Entry 8OVW (electron microscopy, 3.40 A resolution); this record covers chains H and I of the 17 polymer chains in the assembly.

[Chain H]
Protein: Inner kinetochore subunit MCM16
From: Saccharomyces cerevisiae
UniProt: Q12262 (CENPH_YEAST); numbering as in UniProt (aligned over 1-181)
Sequence (181 residues; numbered 1 to 181; the number before each row is that of its first residue):
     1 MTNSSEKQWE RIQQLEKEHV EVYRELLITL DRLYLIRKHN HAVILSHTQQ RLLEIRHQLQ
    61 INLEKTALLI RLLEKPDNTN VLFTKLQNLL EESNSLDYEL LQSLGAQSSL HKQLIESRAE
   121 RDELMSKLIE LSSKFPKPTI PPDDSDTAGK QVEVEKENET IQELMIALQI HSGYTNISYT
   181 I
Unresolved in the structure: 1-3, 140-146

[Chain I]
Protein: Inner kinetochore subunit CTF3
From: Saccharomyces cerevisiae
UniProt: Q12748 (CENPI_YEAST); numbering as in UniProt (aligned over 1-733)
Sequence (733 residues; each row starts with the number of its first residue):
     1 MSLILDDIIL SLTNANERTP PQALKTTLSL LYEKSKQYGL SSPQLQALVR LLCETSIIDT
    61 VTKVYIVENC FLPDGYLTKE LLLEIINHLG TPTVFSRYRI QTPPVLQSAL CKWLVHVYFL
   121 FPVHSEREHN ISSSIWLHLW QFSFLQKWIT PLVIWQATTP VDVKPWKLSI IKRCAMHPGY
   181 RDAPGSATLI LQRFQCLVGA SSQITESIIT INCNRKTLKS HRNLKLDAHF LSILKRILSR
   241 AHPANFPADT VQNTIDMYLS EIHQLGADSI YPLRLQSLPE YVPSDSTVSL WDVTSLEQLA
   301 QNWPQLHIPN DVDYMMKPSL NSNVLLPRKV MSRDSLKHLY SSIILIKNSR DESSSPYEWC
   361 IWQLKRCFAH QIETPQEVIP IIISVSSMDN KLSSRIIQTF CNLKYLKLDE LTLKKVCGGI
   421 LPLWKPELIS GTREFFVKFM ASIFMWSTRD GHDNNCTFSE TCFYVLQMIT NWVLDDKLIA
   481 LGLTLLHDMQ SLLTLDKIFN NATSNRFSTM AFISSLDILT QLSKQTKSDY AIQYLIVGPD
   541 IMNKVFSSDD PLLLSAACRY LVATKNKLMQ YPSTNKFVRM QNQYIMDLTN YLYRNKVLSS
   601 KSLFGVSPDF FKQILENLYI PTADFKNAKF FTITGIPALS YICIIILRRL ETAENTKIKF
   661 TSGIINEETF NNFFRVHHDE IGQHGWIKGV NNIHDLRVKI LMHLSNTANP YRDIAAFLFT
   721 YLKSLSKYSV QNS
Unresolved in the structure: 1, 14-24, 118-129, 268-284, 319-327, 730-733
Swiss-Prot annotation at these positions:
  - modified residue: Ser-2 (N-acetylserine)

[Chain H / chain I interface]
Residue-residue contacts (120):
  Arg-24(H) with Asn-500(I), hydrogen bond; Asn-501(I); Ala-502(I)
  His-47(H) with Asp-540(I), salt bridge
  Arg-51(H) with Ser-491(I); Thr-494(I), hydrogen bond; Leu-495(I); Asp-540(I), hydrogen bond (side chain-backbone); Ile-541(I); Lys-544(I)
  Glu-54(H) with Asp-496(I); Lys-544(I), salt bridge
  Ile-55(H) with Asp-540(I); Asn-543(I); Lys-544(I)
  Arg-56(H) with Phe-610(I)
  Gln-58(H) with Asn-501(I), hydrogen bond (backbone-side chain); Lys-544(I); Ser-547(I), hydrogen bond; Ser-548(I)
  Leu-59(H) with Val-606(I), hydrophobic; Phe-610(I), hydrophobic
  Ile-61(H) with Asn-501(I)
  Asn-62(H) with Asn-501(I); Ser-547(I), hydrogen bond (side chain-backbone); Pro-637(I)
  Leu-63(H) with Phe-611(I), hydrophobic; Ile-614(I), hydrophobic; Phe-630(I), hydrophobic; Phe-631(I), hydrophobic
  Lys-65(H) with Asn-501(I); Asp-549(I), salt bridge
  Thr-66(H) with Phe-630(I); Gly-635(I); Pro-637(I)
  Ala-67(H) with Leu-618(I), hydrophobic; Ile-620(I)
  Leu-69(H) with Ser-640(I); Ile-664(I)
  Ile-70(H) with Ile-620(I), hydrophobic; Lys-629(I); Phe-630(I), hydrophobic; Ile-664(I), hydrophobic
  Arg-71(H) with Tyr-619(I), hydrogen bond (side chain-backbone); Pro-621(I)
  Leu-73(H) with Gly-663(I), hydrogen bond (backbone-backbone); Ile-664(I)
  Glu-74(H) with Thr-622(I), hydrogen bond; Ser-662(I), hydrogen bond (backbone-side chain); Ile-664(I); Glu-668(I)
  Pro-76(H) with Thr-661(I)
  Leu-90(H) with Tyr-641(I), hydrophobic
  Asn-94(H) with Tyr-641(I); Ile-642(I); Ile-645(I)
  Asp-97(H) with Arg-506(I), salt bridge; Leu-552(I); Pro-710(I); Tyr-711(I), hydrogen bond
  Tyr-98(H) with Pro-710(I), hydrophobic
  Leu-100(H) with Arg-506(I); Met-510(I), hydrophobic; Leu-552(I), hydrophobic
  Leu-104(H) with Phe-463(I), hydrophobic; Ser-514(I)
  Gln-107(H) with Phe-463(I); Gln-467(I), hydrogen bond
  His-111(H) with Pro-422(I); Gln-467(I), hydrogen bond (side chain-backbone); Thr-470(I); Asn-471(I)
  Leu-114(H) with Leu-423(I)
  Ile-115(H) with Asn-471(I); Leu-474(I), hydrophobic
  Arg-118(H) with Ser-387(I); Met-388(I); Asn-390(I), hydrogen bond; Leu-423(I), hydrogen bond (side chain-backbone)
  Met-125(H) with Ile-346(I), hydrophobic; Arg-350(I)
  Leu-128(H) with Ile-346(I), hydrophobic
  Ile-129(H) with Leu-345(I); Ile-346(I), hydrophobic
  Ser-132(H) with Trp-303(I); Ile-346(I), hydrogen bond (side chain-backbone)
  Phe-135(H) with Trp-303(I)
  Pro-136(H) with Pro-304(I)
  Pro-138(H) with Pro-304(I)
  Thr-139(H) with Gln-305(I), hydrogen bond
  Glu-159(H) with Lys-164(I)
  Gln-162(H) with Ile-131(I)
  Glu-163(H) with Ser-134(I); Trp-166(I)
  Ile-166(H) with Ile-131(I), hydrophobic; Ile-135(I), hydrophobic
  Ala-167(H) with His-138(I)
  Ile-170(H) with Ile-135(I); His-138(I); Leu-139(I), hydrophobic
  His-171(H) with Thr-93(I); His-138(I), hydrogen bond; Gln-141(I)
  Ser-172(H) with Thr-93(I), hydrogen bond (backbone-side chain); Phe-95(I); Ser-96(I)
  Gly-173(H) with Ser-96(I), hydrogen bond (backbone-side chain); Arg-99(I)
  Thr-175(H) with Asn-87(I); Arg-99(I)
  Asn-176(H) with Asn-87(I), hydrogen bond (backbone-side chain)
  Ile-177(H) with Leu-83(I); Ile-86(I), hydrophobic; Asn-87(I), hydrogen bond (backbone-side chain); Ile-135(I), hydrophobic
  Ser-178(H) with Leu-83(I)
  Tyr-179(H) with Lys-79(I); Leu-83(I); Ile-131(I), hydrophobic
  Thr-180(H) with Ile-131(I)
Also at the interface, not in a pair above, chain H (64 interface residues in all): Val-20, Leu-52, Gln-60, Leu-101, Ser-108, Lys-112, Arg-121, Ser-126, Lys-137, Tyr-174
Also at the interface, not in a pair above, chain I (86 interface residues in all): Leu-82, Thr-91, Ser-132, Ser-342, Lys-347, Ile-513, Pro-551, Phe-604, Gly-605, Leu-615, Thr-669

[Overview]
Chain H and chain I form an interface of 64 and 86 residues respectively, with 22 hydrogen bonds and 4 salt
bridges. Among the polar pairs are His-47(H)/Asp-540(I), Glu-54(H)/Lys-544(I) and Lys-65(H)/Asp-549(I).
Chain H is Inner kinetochore subunit MCM16 and chain I is Inner kinetochore subunit CTF3, both from
Saccharomyces cerevisiae; the structure, Cryo-EM structure of CBF1-CCAN bound topologically to centromeric
DNA, was determined by electron microscopy together with 8OVX, 8OW0 and 8OW1 from the same study.
